Entry 8ESW (electron microscopy, 3.30 A resolution); this record covers chains 1 and A1 of the 43 polymer chains in the assembly.

[Chain 1]
Name: NADH-ubiquinone oxidoreductase chain 1
Source organism: Drosophila melanogaster
Notes: EC 7.1.1.2
UniProtKB: C7DZL9 (C7DZL9_DROME); numbering as in UniProt (aligned over 1-315)
Sequence (315 residues; row label = number of the first residue in the row):
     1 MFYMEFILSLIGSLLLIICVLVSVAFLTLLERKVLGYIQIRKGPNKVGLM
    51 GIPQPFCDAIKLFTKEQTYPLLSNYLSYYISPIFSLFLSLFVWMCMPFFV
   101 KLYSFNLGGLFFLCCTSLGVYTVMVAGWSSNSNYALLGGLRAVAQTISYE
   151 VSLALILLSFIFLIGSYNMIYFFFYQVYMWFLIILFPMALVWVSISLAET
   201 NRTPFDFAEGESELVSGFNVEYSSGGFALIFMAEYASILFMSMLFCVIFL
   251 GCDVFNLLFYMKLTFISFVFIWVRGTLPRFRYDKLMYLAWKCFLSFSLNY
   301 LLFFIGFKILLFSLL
Residues lining bound ligands:
  - 1,2-diacyl-sn-glycero-3-phosphocholine (PC1), molecule 1: Lys-46, Val-47, Gly-48
  - 1,2-diacyl-sn-glycero-3-phosphocholine (PC1), molecule 2: Ala-59, Ile-60, Phe-63, Thr-64
  - 1,2-diacyl-sn-glycero-3-phosphocholine (PC1), molecule 3: Phe-84, Phe-87, Leu-88, Phe-91, Tyr-103, Ser-104, Phe-105, Leu-107, Phe-111, Cys-114, Leu-118
  - 1,2-diacyl-sn-glycero-3-phosphocholine (PC1), molecule 4: Pro-187, Leu-190, Val-191, Val-193, Ser-194, Leu-197, Phe-265, Val-269, Trp-272, Val-273, Leu-277, Phe-280, Lys-284, Tyr-287, Leu-288, Cys-292, Phe-293, Phe-296

[Chain A1]
Name: NADH dehydrogenase [ubiquinone] 1 alpha subcomplex subunit 1
Source organism: Drosophila melanogaster
UniProtKB: A8DYC4 (A8DYC4_DROME); residue numbers follow UniProt; this construct covers 1-123
Sequence (123 residues; each row starts with the number of its first residue):
     1 MWFEILPGAVIITTLLSVPIYAMYGLDKLMIGNAFRRNMDERFSRVMYQR
    51 DFRLTDNPYKMNGLEQIPDEEVKKEEKDPNEDSDDPAIVKKREKERKLRE
   101 KQLKKEEKLREKQLKEEEKQKKN
Disordered / not traced: 71-123

[Chain 1 / chain A1 interface]
Contacting residue pairs (71; chain 1 residue first):
  Met-1(1) with Tyr-48(A1), hydrogen bond; Phe-52(A1)
  Phe-2(1) with Tyr-48(A1); Phe-52(A1), hydrophobic; Asp-56(A1); Asn-57(A1); Pro-58(A1); Tyr-59(A1), hydrophobic
  Glu-5(1) with Arg-36(A1), hydrogen bond (backbone-side chain); Tyr-48(A1), hydrogen bond; Tyr-59(A1), hydrogen bond
  Leu-8(1) with Met-23(A1); Leu-26(A1), hydrophobic; Asp-27(A1); Met-30(A1), hydrophobic; Ile-31(A1), hydrophobic; Arg-36(A1)
  Ser-9(1) with Arg-36(A1)
  Ile-11(1) with Leu-26(A1), hydrophobic
  Gly-12(1) with Met-23(A1)
  Leu-15(1) with Pro-19(A1); Ala-22(A1), hydrophobic
  Leu-16(1) with Pro-19(A1), hydrophobic
  Cys-19(1) with Leu-15(A1), hydrogen bond (side chain-backbone); Val-18(A1), hydrophobic; Pro-19(A1), hydrophobic
  Val-22(1) with Leu-15(A1), hydrophobic
  Ser-23(1) with Leu-15(A1); Leu-16(A1)
  Phe-26(1) with Gly-8(A1); Ile-11(A1), hydrophobic; Ile-12(A1); Leu-15(A1), hydrophobic
  Leu-27(1) with Ile-12(A1)
  Leu-30(1) with Ile-5(A1), hydrophobic; Gly-8(A1); Ala-9(A1), hydrophobic; Ile-12(A1), hydrophobic
  Lys-33(1) with Glu-4(A1)
  Val-34(1) with Ile-5(A1), hydrophobic
  Tyr-37(1) with Met-1(A1), hydrogen bond (side chain-backbone); Glu-4(A1), hydrogen bond; Ile-5(A1), hydrophobic
  Met-50(1) with Pro-7(A1), hydrophobic
  Ile-52(1) with Pro-7(A1), hydrophobic
  Val-100(1) with Asp-27(A1); Ala-34(A1); Phe-35(A1), hydrophobic
  Lys-101(1) with Arg-36(A1), hydrogen bond (backbone-side chain); Arg-37(A1)
  Leu-102(1) with Arg-36(A1)
  Ser-104(1) with Met-39(A1); Asp-40(A1)
  Asn-168(1) with Asp-40(A1), hydrogen bond
  Leu-239(1) with Leu-16(A1), hydrophobic
  Val-254(1) with Ile-20(A1), hydrophobic
  Phe-255(1) with Ile-20(A1), hydrophobic; Tyr-21(A1), hydrogen bond (backbone-side chain); Tyr-24(A1), hydrophobic; Phe-35(A1), hydrophobic
  Asn-256(1) with Tyr-21(A1)
  Leu-257(1) with Ser-17(A1); Tyr-21(A1)
  Tyr-260(1) with Thr-13(A1); Leu-16(A1); Ile-20(A1)
  Met-261(1) with Thr-13(A1)
  Leu-263(1) with Leu-16(A1), hydrophobic
  Thr-264(1) with Ala-9(A1); Ile-12(A1); Thr-13(A1), hydrogen bond
Also at the interface, not in a pair above, chain 1 (42 interface residues in all): Met-4, Val-20, Leu-29, Lys-42, Trp-93, Phe-99, Asn-106, Ile-170
Also at the interface, not in a pair above, chain A1 (36 interface residues in all): Asn-38

[Summary]
42 residues of chain 1 and 36 residues of chain A1 are in contact, with 11 hydrogen bonds. Polar pairs include
Met-1(1)/Tyr-48(A1), Glu-5(1)/Arg-36(A1) and Glu-5(1)/Tyr-48(A1). Chain 1 binds 4 copies of
1,2-diacyl-sn-glycero-3-phosphocholine.
Chain 1 is NADH-ubiquinone oxidoreductase chain 1 and chain A1 is NADH dehydrogenase [ubiquinone] 1 alpha
subcomplex subunit 1, both from Drosophila melanogaster; the structure, Structure of mitochondrial complex I
from Drosophila melanogaster, Flexible-class 1, was determined by electron microscopy, deposited together with
8ESZ.
